7R5K - chains I0 and J0 of the 101 polymer chains in the assembly; structure by electron microscopy, 12.00 A resolution (very low resolution: no residue pairs are listed; an interface is given only as per-side residue counts).

Chain I0:
Molecule: Nucleoporin p58/p45
Organism: Homo sapiens
Reference sequence: Q9BVL2 (NUP58_HUMAN); residue numbers follow UniProt; this construct covers 1-599
Amino-acid sequence (599 residues; row label = number of the first residue in the row):
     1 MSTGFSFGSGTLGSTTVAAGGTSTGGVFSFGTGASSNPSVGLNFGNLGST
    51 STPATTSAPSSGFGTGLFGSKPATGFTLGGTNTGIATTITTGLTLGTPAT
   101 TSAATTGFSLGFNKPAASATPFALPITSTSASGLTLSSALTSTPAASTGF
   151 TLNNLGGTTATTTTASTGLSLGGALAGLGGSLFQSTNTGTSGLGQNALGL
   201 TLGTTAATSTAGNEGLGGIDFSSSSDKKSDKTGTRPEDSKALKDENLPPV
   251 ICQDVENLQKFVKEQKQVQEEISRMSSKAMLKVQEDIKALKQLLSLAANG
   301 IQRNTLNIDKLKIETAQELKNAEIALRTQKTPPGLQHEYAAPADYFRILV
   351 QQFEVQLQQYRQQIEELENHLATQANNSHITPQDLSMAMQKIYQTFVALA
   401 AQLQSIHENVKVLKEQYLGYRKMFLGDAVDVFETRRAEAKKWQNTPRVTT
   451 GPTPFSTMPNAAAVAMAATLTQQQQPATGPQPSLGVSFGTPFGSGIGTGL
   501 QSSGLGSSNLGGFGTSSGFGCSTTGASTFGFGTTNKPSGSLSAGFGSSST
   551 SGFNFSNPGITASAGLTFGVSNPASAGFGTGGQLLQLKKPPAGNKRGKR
Disordered / not traced: 1-245, 419-599
Curated features (UniProtKB/Swiss-Prot):
  - modified residue: Thr-331 (Phosphothreonine)

Chain J0:
Molecule: Nuclear pore glycoprotein p62
Organism: Homo sapiens
Reference sequence: P37198 (NUP62_HUMAN); residue numbers follow UniProt; this construct covers 1-522
Amino-acid sequence (522 residues; row label = number of the first residue in the row):
     1 MSGFNFGGTGAPTGGFTFGTAKTATTTPATGFSFSTSGTGGFNFGAPFQP
    51 ATSTPSTGLFSLATQTPATQTTGFTFGTATLASGGTGFSLGIGASKLNLS
   101 NTAATPAMANPSGFGLGSSNLTNAISSTVTSSQGTAPTGFVFGPSTTSVA
   151 PATTSGGFSFTGGSTAQPSGFNIGSAGNSAQPTAPATLPFTPATPAATTA
   201 GATQPAAPTPTATITSTGPSLFASIATAPTSSATTGLSLCTPVTTAGAPT
   251 AGTQGFSLKAPGAASGTSTTTSTAATATATTTSSSSTTGFALNLKPLAPA
   301 GIPSNTAAAVTAPPGPGAAAGAAASSAMTYAQLESLINKWSLELEDQERH
   351 FLQQATQVNAWDRTLIENGEKITSLHREVEKVKLDQKRLDQELDFILSQQ
   401 KELEDLLSPLEELVKEQSGTIYLQHADEEREKTYKLAENIDAQLKRMAQD
   451 LKDIIEHLNTSGAPADTSDPLQQICKILNAHMDSLQWIDQNSALLQRKVE
   501 EVTKVCEGRRKEQERSFRITFD
Disordered / not traced: 1-331, 503-522
Curated features (UniProtKB/Swiss-Prot):
  - modified residue: Ser-2 (N-acetylserine), Ser-408 (Phosphoserine), Ser-418 (Phosphoserine)
  - glycosylation: Thr-373 (O-linked (GlcNAc) threonine), Ser-468 (O-linked (GlcNAc) serine)
  - natural variant: Gln-391 (Q391P: In SNDI)

Chain I0 / chain J0 interface:
At this resolution (12 A) residue pairs are not listed: 64 residues of chain I0 and 60 of chain J0 lie at the interface.

Overview:
64 residues of chain I0 and 60 residues of chain J0 are in contact.
Chain I0 is Nucleoporin p58/p45 and chain J0 is Nuclear pore glycoprotein p62, both from Homo sapiens; the
structure, Human nuclear pore complex (constricted), was determined by electron microscopy together with 7R5J
and 7R1Y from the same study.
